3M4O - chains C and K of the 13 polymer chains in the assembly; structure by X-ray diffraction, 3.57 A resolution.

[Chain C]
Molecule: DNA-directed RNA polymerase II subunit RPB3
From: Saccharomyces cerevisiae
UniProt: P16370 (RPB3_YEAST); residues 1-318 here = UniProt positions 1-318
Chain sequence (318 residues; row label = number of the first residue in the row):
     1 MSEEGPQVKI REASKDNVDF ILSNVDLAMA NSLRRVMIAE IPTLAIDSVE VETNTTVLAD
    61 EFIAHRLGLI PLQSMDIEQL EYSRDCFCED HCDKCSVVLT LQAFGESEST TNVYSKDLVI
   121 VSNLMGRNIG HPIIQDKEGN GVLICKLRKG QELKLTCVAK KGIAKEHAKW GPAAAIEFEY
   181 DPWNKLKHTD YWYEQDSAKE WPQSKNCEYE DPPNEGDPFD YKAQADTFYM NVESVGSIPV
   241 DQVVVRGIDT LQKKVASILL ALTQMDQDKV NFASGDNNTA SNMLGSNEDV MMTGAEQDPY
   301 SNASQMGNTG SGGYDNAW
Unresolved in the structure: 1-2, 269-318
Metal / ion sites: Zn2+: Cys86, Cys88, Cys92, Cys95

[Chain K]
Molecule: DNA-directed RNA polymerase II subunit RPB11
From: Saccharomyces cerevisiae
UniProt: P38902 (RPB11_YEAST); residues 1-120 here = UniProt positions 1-120
Chain sequence (120 residues; numbered 1 to 120; the number before each row is that of its first residue):
     1 MNAPDRFELF LLGEGESKLK IDPDTKAPNA VVITFEKEDH TLGNLIRAEL LNDRKVLFAA
    61 YKVEHPFFAR FKLRIQTTEG YDPKDALKNA CNSIINKLGA LKTNFETEWN LQTLAADDAF
Unresolved in the structure: 115-120

[Chain C / chain K interface]
Residue-residue contacts (70):
  Glu3(C) - Asn104(K)
  Glu4(C) - Ala100(K)
  Pro6(C) - Lys97(K)
  Pro6(C) - Leu101(K)  hydrophobic
  Pro6(C) - Asn104(K)  hydrogen bond (backbone-side chain)
  Gln7(C) - Asn104(K)  hydrogen bond
  Val8(C) - Leu101(K)  hydrophobic
  Val8(C) - Phe105(K)  hydrophobic
  Val8(C) - Glu108(K)
  Ile10(C) - Phe105(K)  hydrophobic
  Ile10(C) - Glu108(K)  hydrogen bond (backbone-side chain)
  Ile10(C) - Trp109(K)
  Ile10(C) - Gln112(K)
  Ala13(C) - Thr113(K)
  Ala13(C) - Leu114(K)
  Asp26(C) - Ala48(K)
  Ala28(C) - Asn44(K)
  Ala28(C) - Leu45(K)
  Ala28(C) - Ala48(K)  hydrophobic
  Met29(C) - Leu45(K)  hydrophobic
  Met29(C) - Ile94(K)  hydrophobic
  Met29(C) - Lys97(K)
  Ser32(C) - His40(K)
  Ser32(C) - Thr41(K)  hydrogen bond (side chain-backbone)
  Leu33(C) - Leu101(K)  hydrophobic
  Arg35(C) - Asp39(K)  salt bridge
  Arg35(C) - Thr41(K)  hydrogen bond
  Val36(C) - Thr41(K)
  Glu40(C) - Thr41(K)
  Arg84(C) - Phe10(K)
  Arg84(C) - Leu11(K)
  Ile163(C) - Phe10(K)  hydrophobic
  Lys165(C) - Arg6(K)  hydrogen bond (backbone-side chain)
  Lys165(C) - Leu9(K)  hydrogen bond (side chain-backbone)
  Lys165(C) - Asp39(K)  salt bridge
  Glu166(C) - Arg6(K)
  Glu166(C) - Phe7(K)
  Glu166(C) - Phe10(K)
  His167(C) - Arg6(K)
  Asp241(C) - Phe105(K)
  Asp241(C) - Trp109(K)
  Val244(C) - Phe105(K)  hydrophobic
  Val245(C) - Lys102(K)
  Val245(C) - Phe105(K)  hydrophobic
  Val245(C) - Glu106(K)
  Ile248(C) - Leu98(K)
  Ile248(C) - Leu101(K)  hydrophobic
  Ile248(C) - Lys102(K)
  Asp249(C) - Lys102(K)  salt bridge
  Leu251(C) - Leu45(K)  hydrophobic
  Leu251(C) - Leu98(K)  hydrophobic
  Gln252(C) - Ile95(K)  hydrogen bond (side chain-backbone)
  Gln252(C) - Leu98(K)
  Gln252(C) - Gly99(K)
  Gln252(C) - Lys102(K)  hydrogen bond
  Lys254(C) - Glu38(K)  salt bridge
  Lys254(C) - Leu42(K)
  Val255(C) - Leu42(K)  hydrophobic
  Val255(C) - Ile95(K)  hydrophobic
  Ile258(C) - Phe35(K)  hydrophobic
  Ile258(C) - Leu42(K)  hydrophobic
  Leu259(C) - Lys88(K)
  Leu259(C) - Cys91(K)  hydrophobic
  Leu259(C) - Asn92(K)
  Leu259(C) - Ile95(K)  hydrophobic
  Leu262(C) - Leu19(K)  hydrophobic
  Leu262(C) - Leu87(K)  hydrophobic
  Leu262(C) - Lys88(K)
  Met265(C) - Ser17(K)
  Met265(C) - Leu19(K)
Also at the interface, not in a pair above, chain C (45 interface residues in all): Gly5, Lys9, Ser14, Val18, Phe20, Leu22, Asn31, Ala164, Ala168, Val240, Ala256, Ala261
Also at the interface, not in a pair above, chain K (42 interface residues in all): Lys18, Ile21, Ile46, Glu49, Asn52, Asn96

[Overview]
45 residues of chain C face 42 of chain K across their interface, with 9 hydrogen bonds and 4 salt bridges.
Among the polar pairs are Arg35(C)-Asp39(K), Lys165(C)-Asp39(K) and Asp249(C)-Lys102(K). Cys86(C), Cys88(C),
Cys92(C) and Cys95(C) form the Zn2+ site.
Here chain C is DNA-directed RNA polymerase II subunit RPB3 and chain K is DNA-directed RNA polymerase II
subunit RPB11, both from Saccharomyces cerevisiae. Entry 3M4O (RNA polymerase II elongation complex B) was
determined by X-ray diffraction together with 3M3Y from the same study.
